3QQ0 - chains A and B of the 4 polymer chains in the assembly; structure by X-ray diffraction, 1.90 A resolution.

Chain A (and B):
Molecule: 2-dehydro-3-deoxyphosphooctonate aldolase
Organism: Neisseria meningitidis
Notes: EC 2.5.1.55; engineered mutation(s): DEL(N59); chain B of this document is another copy of the same molecule, construct and numbering; everything in this record applies to it too
UniProtKB: Q9JZ55 (KDSA_NEIMB); aligned to UniProt positions 1-279 over residues 1-279 (the alignment contains insertions or deletions, so no single offset holds)
Chain sequence (279 residues; numbered 1 to 279; the number before each row is that of its first residue):
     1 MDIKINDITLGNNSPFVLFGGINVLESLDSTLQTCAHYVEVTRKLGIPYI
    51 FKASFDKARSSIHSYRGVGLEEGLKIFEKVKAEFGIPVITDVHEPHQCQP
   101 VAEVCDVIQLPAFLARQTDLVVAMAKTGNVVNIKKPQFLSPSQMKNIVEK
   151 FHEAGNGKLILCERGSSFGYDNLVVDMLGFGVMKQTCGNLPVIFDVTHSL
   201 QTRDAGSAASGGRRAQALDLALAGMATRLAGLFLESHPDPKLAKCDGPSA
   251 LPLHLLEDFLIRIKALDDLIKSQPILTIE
Disordered / not traced: 63, 65-67, 202-213, 237-252, 276-279 (chain B: 201-212, 237-253, 277-279)

How chain A and chain B interact:
Pairs across the interface (36):
  Ser167(A) - Phe168(B)
  Phe168(A) - Ser167(B)
  Phe168(A) - Phe168(B)  hydrophobic
  Val174(A) - Val174(B)  hydrophobic
  Val174(A) - Asp176(B)
  Val175(A) - Val175(B)
  Asp176(A) - Val174(B)
  Met177(A) - Met177(B)  hydrophobic
  Met177(A) - Ala223(B)  hydrophobic
  Leu178(A) - Leu200(B)  hydrophobic
  Leu178(A) - Gln216(B)
  Leu178(A) - Leu220(B)  hydrophobic
  Leu200(A) - Leu178(B)  hydrophobic
  Gln216(A) - Leu178(B)
  Leu218(A) - Leu276(B)  hydrophobic
  Asp219(A) - Thr227(B)
  Leu222(A) - Ala226(B)
  Ala223(A) - Met177(B)  hydrophobic
  Ala223(A) - Ala223(B)
  Ala223(A) - Ala226(B)
  Ala226(A) - Leu222(B)
  Ala226(A) - Ala223(B)
  Ala226(A) - Leu266(B)  hydrophobic
  Thr227(A) - Asp219(B)
  Asp258(A) - Leu276(B)
  Arg262(A) - Gln273(B)
  Arg262(A) - Pro274(B)  hydrogen bond (side chain-backbone)
  Arg262(A) - Leu276(B)
  Ala265(A) - Leu269(B)
  Leu266(A) - Leu269(B)  hydrophobic
  Leu269(A) - Ala265(B)
  Leu269(A) - Leu266(B)  hydrophobic
  Leu269(A) - Leu269(B)  hydrophobic
  Gln273(A) - Arg262(B)
  Gln273(A) - Ala265(B)
  Pro274(A) - Arg262(B)  hydrogen bond (backbone-side chain)
Other interface residues (no listed pair), chain A (28 interface residues in all): Ser166, Gly181, Val182, Leu220, Phe259, Ile270
Other interface residues (no listed pair), chain B (26 interface residues in all): Ser166, Val182, Ile270, Ile275

In short:
Chain A and chain B form an interface of 28 and 26 residues respectively, with 2 hydrogen bonds. The
hydrogen-bonded pair is Arg262(A)-Pro274(B).
Chain A and chain B are both 2-dehydro-3-deoxyphosphooctonate aldolase (Neisseria meningitidis); the
structure, Crystal structure of a deletion mutant (N59) of 3-deoxy-D-manno-octulosonate 8-phosphate synthase
(KDO8PS) from Neisseria meningitidis, was determined by X-ray diffraction, deposited together with 3QPY, 3QPZ
and 3QQ1.
